7BDV - chains A and B of the 3 polymer chains in the assembly; structure by X-ray diffraction, 2.02 A resolution.

# Chain A (and B)
Protein: Can2
From: Sulfobacillus thermosulfidooxidans
Notes: chain B of this document is another copy of the same molecule, construct and numbering; everything in this record applies to it too
UniProt: A0A8I3AZU2 (A0A8I3AZU2_SULTH); residues 1-366 here = UniProt positions 1-366
Sequence (366 residues; row label = number of the first residue in the row):
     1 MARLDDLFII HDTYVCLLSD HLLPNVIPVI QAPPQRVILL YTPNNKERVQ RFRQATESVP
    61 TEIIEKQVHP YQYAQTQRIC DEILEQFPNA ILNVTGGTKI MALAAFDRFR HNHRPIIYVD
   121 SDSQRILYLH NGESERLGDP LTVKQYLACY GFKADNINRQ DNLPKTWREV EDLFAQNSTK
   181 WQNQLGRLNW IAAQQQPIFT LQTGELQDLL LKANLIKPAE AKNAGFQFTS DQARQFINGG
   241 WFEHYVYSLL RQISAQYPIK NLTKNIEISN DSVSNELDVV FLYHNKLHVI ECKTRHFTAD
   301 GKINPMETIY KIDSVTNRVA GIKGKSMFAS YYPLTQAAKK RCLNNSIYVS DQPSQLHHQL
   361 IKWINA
Unresolved in the structure: 1-2, 156-164 (chain B: 1-10, 157-163, 221-224, 299-301)
Modified positions: Mse1 (selenomethionine); Mse101, Mse306, Mse327 (selenomethionine; parent Met)
What the authors report for this chain:
  - mutagenesis - E276A/D278A: abolished catalytic activity
  - catalytic residues: Glu276, Asp278
  - binding site for Cyclic tetraadenosine monophosphate (cA4): Ser19, Asp20, His21, Thr42, Lys99, Tyr118, Ser121

# Chain A / chain B interface
Contacting residue pairs - 61 pairs, chain A then chain B:
  Tyr71(A) - Tyr118(B)
  Tyr71(A) - Asp120(B)
  Tyr71(A) - Leu127(B)
  Tyr73(A) - Phe106(B)
  Val94(A) - Lys99(B)
  Thr95(A) - Lys99(B)  hydrogen bond (backbone-side chain)
  Gly96(A) - Lys99(B)  hydrogen bond (backbone-side chain)
  Gly97(A) - Lys99(B)  hydrogen bond (backbone-side chain)
  Thr98(A) - Lys99(B)
  Lys99(A) - Val94(B)
  Lys99(A) - Thr95(B)  hydrogen bond (side chain-backbone)
  Lys99(A) - Gly96(B)  hydrogen bond (side chain-backbone)
  Lys99(A) - Gly97(B)  hydrogen bond (side chain-backbone)
  Lys99(A) - Thr98(B)
  Lys99(A) - Ala102(B)
  Lys99(A) - Tyr118(B)
  Ile100(A) - Tyr118(B)  hydrophobic
  Ile100(A) - Leu129(B)  hydrophobic
  Ala102(A) - Lys99(B)
  Leu103(A) - Leu103(B)  hydrophobic
  Leu103(A) - Phe106(B)  hydrophobic
  Phe106(A) - Tyr73(B)
  Phe106(A) - Leu103(B)  hydrophobic
  Arg110(A) - Tyr73(B)
  Arg110(A) - Asp107(B)  salt bridge
  Arg110(A) - Arg110(B)
  Tyr118(A) - Tyr71(B)
  Tyr118(A) - Lys99(B)
  Tyr118(A) - Ile100(B)  hydrophobic
  Asp120(A) - Tyr71(B)
  Leu127(A) - Tyr71(B)
  Leu129(A) - Ile100(B)  hydrophobic
  Asn270(A) - Asn344(B)  hydrogen bond
  Ser272(A) - Lys340(B)
  Ser272(A) - Asn344(B)
  Val273(A) - Arg341(B)
  Val273(A) - Asn344(B)
  Ser274(A) - Arg341(B)  hydrogen bond (backbone-side chain)
  Asn275(A) - Arg341(B)  hydrogen bond
  Tyr310(A) - Tyr310(B)
  Tyr310(A) - Lys311(B)
  Tyr310(A) - Ser314(B)
  Tyr310(A) - Val315(B)  hydrophobic
  Lys311(A) - Tyr310(B)  hydrogen bond
  Asp313(A) - Ser314(B)  hydrogen bond
  Asp313(A) - Arg318(B)  salt bridge
  Ser314(A) - Tyr310(B)
  Ser314(A) - Asp313(B)  hydrogen bond
  Ser314(A) - Asn345(B)
  Val315(A) - Tyr310(B)  hydrophobic
  Arg318(A) - Asp313(B)  salt bridge
  Arg318(A) - Asn344(B)
  Arg318(A) - Asn345(B)
  Lys340(A) - Ser272(B)
  Arg341(A) - Val273(B)
  Arg341(A) - Ser274(B)  hydrogen bond (side chain-backbone)
  Arg341(A) - Asn275(B)  hydrogen bond
  Asn344(A) - Asn270(B)  hydrogen bond
  Asn344(A) - Arg318(B)  hydrogen bond (backbone-side chain)
  Asn345(A) - Ser314(B)  hydrogen bond
  Asn345(A) - Arg318(B)  hydrogen bond (backbone-side chain)
Also at the interface, not in a pair above, chain A (37 interface residues in all): Asp107, Asp122, Ile322, Lys323, Ser346
Also at the interface, not in a pair above, chain B (35 interface residues in all): Asp20, Asp122

# Overview
37 residues of chain A and 35 residues of chain B are in contact; the contacts include 18 hydrogen bonds and 3
salt bridges. Polar pairs include Arg110(A)-Asp107(B), Asp313(A)-Arg318(B) and Thr95(A)-Lys99(B). From the
paper: catalytic residues Glu276(A) and Asp278(A); E276A/D278A of chain A abolish catalytic activity.
Chain A and chain B are both Can2 (Sulfobacillus thermosulfidooxidans); the structure, Structure of Can2 from
Sulfobacillus thermosulfidooxidans in complex with cyclic tetra-adenylate (cA4), was determined by X-ray
diffraction.
